7POJ - chains A and D of the 4 polymer chains in the assembly; structure by X-ray diffraction, 3.50 A resolution.

Chain A:
Protein: Bone morphogenetic protein 10
Source organism: Homo sapiens
UniProt: O95393 (BMP10_HUMAN); numbering as in UniProt (aligned over 317-424)
Amino-acid sequence (108 residues; each row starts with the number of its first residue):
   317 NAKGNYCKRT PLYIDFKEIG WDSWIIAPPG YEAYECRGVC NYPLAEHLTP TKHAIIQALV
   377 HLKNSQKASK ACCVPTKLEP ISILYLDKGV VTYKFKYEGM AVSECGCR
Not modelled in the structure: 317-320
Disulfides: C323-C389, C352-C421, C356-C423
Reported in the primary citation:
  - specificity-determining residues: F411 (citing earlier work)

Chain D:
Protein: Bone morphogenetic protein 10
Source organism: Homo sapiens
UniProt: O95393 (BMP10_HUMAN); residues 22-316 here = UniProt positions 22-316
Amino-acid sequence (295 residues; each row starts with the number of its first residue):
    22 SPIMNLEQSP LEEDMSLFGD VFSEQDGVDF NTLLQSMKDE FLKTLNLSDI PTQDSAKVDP
    82 PEYMLELYNK FATDRTSMPS ANIIRSFKNE DLFSQPVSFN GLRKYPLLFN VSIPHHEEVI
   142 MAELRLYTLV QRDRMIYDGV DRKITIFEVL ESKGDNEGER NMLVLVSGEI YGTNSEWETF
   202 DVTDAIRRWQ KSGSSTHQLE VHIESKHDEA EDASSGRLEI DTSAQNKHNP LLIVFSDDQS
   262 SDKERKEELN EMISHEQLPE LDNLGLDSFS SGPGEEALLQ MRSNIIYDST ARIRR
Not modelled in the structure: 22-79, 120-122, 150-161, 172-181, 192-194, 227-247, 262-316
Curated features (UniProtKB/Swiss-Prot):
  - glycosylation (N-linked (GlcNAc...) asparagine): N67, N131
Glycans and other covalent adducts: N-acetylglucosamine (NAG) linked to N131

Chain A / chain D interface:
Contacting residue pairs - 30 pairs, chain A then chain D:
  I342(A) - P81(D)  hydrophobic
  A343(A) - Y89(D)
  P344(A) - Y89(D)
  S398(A) - Y89(D)  hydrogen bond (backbone-side chain)
  I399(A) - Y89(D)  hydrophobic
  L400(A) - M85(D)
  L400(A) - L86(D)  hydrophobic
  V406(A) - S107(D)
  V406(A) - F108(D)  hydrophobic
  V407(A) - P82(D)
  V407(A) - M85(D)  hydrophobic
  V407(A) - I105(D)
  V407(A) - R106(D)
  V407(A) - S107(D)  hydrogen bond (backbone-backbone)
  T408(A) - I105(D)
  T408(A) - R106(D)
  Y409(A) - M85(D)  hydrophobic
  Y409(A) - L88(D)  hydrophobic
  Y409(A) - Y89(D)  hydrophobic
  Y409(A) - F92(D)
  Y409(A) - P100(D)  hydrophobic
  Y409(A) - N103(D)
  Y409(A) - I104(D)
  Y409(A) - I105(D)  hydrogen bond (backbone-backbone)
  K410(A) - N103(D)
  K410(A) - I104(D)
  F411(A) - M99(D)  hydrophobic
  F411(A) - P100(D)
  F411(A) - N103(D)  hydrogen bond (backbone-side chain)
  K412(A) - N103(D)  hydrogen bond (backbone-side chain)

In short:
Chain A and chain D form an interface of 13 and 15 residues respectively; the contacts include 5 hydrogen
bonds. Polar contacts include S398(A)-Y89(D), F411(A)-N103(D) and K412(A)-N103(D). Covalently linked
N-acetylglucosamine: at N131(D). From the paper: the specificity determinant F411(A).
Here chain A is Bone morphogenetic protein 10 and chain D is Bone morphogenetic protein 10, both from Homo
sapiens. Entry 7POJ (Prodomain bound BMP10 crystal form 2) was determined by X-ray diffraction (same
publication as 7POI, 7PPA, 7PPB and 7PPC).
